PDB entry 6W3J | X-ray diffraction, 4.38 A resolution (low resolution: residue-level contacts below are approximate; hydrogen-bond / salt-bridge calls are withheld) | chains B and C of the 3 polymer chains in the assembly

== Chain B ==
Protein: Serine/threonine-protein kinase PLK4
Organism: Homo sapiens
Notes: EC 2.7.11.21
UniProt: O00444 (PLK4_HUMAN); residues 585-807 here = UniProt positions 585-807
Chain sequence (223 residues; row label = number of the first residue in the row):
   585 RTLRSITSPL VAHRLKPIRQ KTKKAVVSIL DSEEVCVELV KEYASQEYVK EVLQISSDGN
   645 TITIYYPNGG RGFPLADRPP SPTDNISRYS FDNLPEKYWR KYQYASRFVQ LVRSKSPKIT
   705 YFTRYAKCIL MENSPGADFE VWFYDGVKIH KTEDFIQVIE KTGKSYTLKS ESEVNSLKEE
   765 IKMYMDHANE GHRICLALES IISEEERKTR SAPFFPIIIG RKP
Disordered / not traced: 585, 653-656
Curated features (UniProtKB/Swiss-Prot):
  - modified residue: Ser665 (Phosphoserine)
Reported in the primary citation:
  - mutagenesis - N669R: unchanged binding to Terminal nucleotidyltransferase 5C
  - mutagenesis - I670P: abolished co-localization with Terminal nucleotidyltransferase 5C
  - mutagenesis - I670P: abolished localization to FAM46C

== Chain C ==
Protein: Centrosomal protein of 192 kDa
Organism: Homo sapiens
UniProt: Q8TEP8 (CE192_HUMAN); residues 217-238 here = UniProt positions 217-238
Chain sequence (22 residues; numbered 217 to 238; the number before each row is that of its first residue):
   217 IDDEMFYDDH LEAYFEQLAI PG

== Chain B / chain C interface ==
Residue-residue contacts (29):
  Lys600(B) - Tyr230(C)
  Pro601(B) - Tyr230(C)
  Ile602(B) - Leu227(C)
  Ile602(B) - Tyr230(C)
  Arg603(B) - His226(C)
  Gln604(B) - Phe222(C)
  Gln604(B) - Asp224(C)
  Gln604(B) - Leu227(C)
  Lys605(B) - Asp224(C)
  Thr606(B) - Glu220(C)
  Thr606(B) - Met221(C)
  Thr606(B) - Phe222(C)
  Lys607(B) - Glu220(C)
  Lys608(B) - Glu220(C)
  Ala609(B) - Ile217(C)
  Arg684(B) - Asp218(C)
  Lys685(B) - Ile217(C)
  Tyr688(B) - Ile217(C)
  Tyr688(B) - Glu220(C)
  Tyr688(B) - Phe222(C)
  Phe692(B) - Phe222(C)
  Leu695(B) - Phe222(C)
  Leu695(B) - Tyr223(C)
  Val696(B) - Tyr230(C)
  Lys699(B) - Tyr223(C)
  Lys699(B) - Phe231(C)
  Lys699(B) - Leu234(C)
  Ser700(B) - Leu234(C)
  Lys711(B) - Gly238(C)
Other interface residues (no listed pair), chain B (21 interface residues in all): Pro701, Ile802
Other interface residues (no listed pair), chain C (14 interface residues in all): Pro237

== Summary ==
21 residues of chain B and 14 residues of chain C are in contact. The paper reports that I670P of chain B
abolishes co-localization with Terminal nucleotidyltransferase 5C; I670P of chain B abolishes localization to
FAM46C.
Chain B is Serine/threonine-protein kinase PLK4 and chain C is Centrosomal protein of 192 kDa, both from Homo
sapiens; the structure, Crystal structure of the FAM46C/Plk4/Cep192 complex, was determined by X-ray
diffraction (same publication as 6W36, 6W38 and 6W3I).
